PDB entry 3OJK | X-ray diffraction, 1.68 A resolution | chains B and D of the 4 polymer chains in the assembly

[Chain B (and D)]
Protein: Homoprotocatechuate 2,3-dioxygenase
Source organism: Brevibacterium fuscum
Notes: EC 1.13.11.15; chain D of this document is another copy of the same molecule, construct and numbering; everything in this record applies to it too
Reference sequence: Q45135 (Q45135_9MICO); residues 1-365 here = UniProt positions 1-365
Chain sequence (365 residues; row label = number of the first residue in the row):
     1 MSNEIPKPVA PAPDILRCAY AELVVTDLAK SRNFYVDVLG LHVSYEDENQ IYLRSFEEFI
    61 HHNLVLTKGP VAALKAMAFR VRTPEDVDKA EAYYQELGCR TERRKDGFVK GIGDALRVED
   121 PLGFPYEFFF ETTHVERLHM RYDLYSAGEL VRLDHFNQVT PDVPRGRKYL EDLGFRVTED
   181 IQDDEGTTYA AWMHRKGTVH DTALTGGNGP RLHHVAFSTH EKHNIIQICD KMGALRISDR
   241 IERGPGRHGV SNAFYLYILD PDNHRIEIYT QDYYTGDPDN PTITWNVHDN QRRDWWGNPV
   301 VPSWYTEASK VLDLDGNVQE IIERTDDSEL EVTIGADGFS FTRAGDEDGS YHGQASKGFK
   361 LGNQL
Unresolved in the structure: 1-3, 363-365
Ion coordination: Co2+: H155, H214, E267; Ca2+: D184, E185

[How chain B and chain D interact]
Contacting residue pairs - 78 pairs, chain B then chain D:
  K222(B) with I226(D)
  I226(B) with K222(D); I226(D), hydrophobic; F254(D), hydrophobic; W296(D), hydrophobic
  C229(B) with W296(D)
  D230(B) with R247(D), salt bridge; W295(D), hydrogen bond (backbone-side chain); W296(D), hydrogen bond
  G233(B) with Q291(D), hydrogen bond (backbone-side chain); W295(D)
  A234(B) with W295(D)
  R236(B) with W285(D); D289(D), salt bridge; Q291(D); T342(D), hydrogen bond (side chain-backbone); R343(D), hydrogen bond (backbone-side chain)
  I237(B) with R343(D)
  S238(B) with Q291(D), hydrogen bond; W295(D); W296(D); T342(D); K357(D), hydrogen bond (backbone-side chain)
  D239(B) with T342(D); R343(D), salt bridge; G349(D); Y351(D)
  I241(B) with W296(D); K357(D), hydrogen bond (backbone-side chain)
  G244(B) with N298(D), hydrogen bond (backbone-side chain)
  P245(B) with W296(D)
  R247(B) with D230(D), salt bridge
  F254(B) with I226(D), hydrophobic
  W285(B) with R236(D)
  D289(B) with R236(D), salt bridge
  Q291(B) with G233(D), hydrogen bond (side chain-backbone); R236(D); S238(D), hydrogen bond
  W295(B) with D230(D), hydrogen bond (side chain-backbone); G233(D); A234(D); S238(D)
  W296(B) with I226(D), hydrophobic; C229(D); D230(D), hydrogen bond; S238(D); I241(D), hydrophobic; P245(D)
  N298(B) with G244(D), hydrogen bond (side chain-backbone)
  P299(B) with F359(D), hydrophobic
  V300(B) with F359(D)
  V301(B) with K357(D); F359(D), hydrophobic
  T342(B) with R236(D), hydrogen bond (backbone-side chain); S238(D); D239(D)
  R343(B) with R236(D), hydrogen bond (side chain-backbone); D239(D), salt bridge
  G349(B) with D239(D)
  Q354(B) with G362(D)
  K357(B) with S238(D), hydrogen bond (side chain-backbone); I241(D), hydrogen bond (side chain-backbone); E242(D); V301(D)
  G358(B) with P302(D); G362(D), hydrogen bond (backbone-backbone)
  F359(B) with P299(D), hydrophobic; V301(D), hydrophobic; F359(D), hydrophobic; K360(D); G362(D)
  K360(B) with F359(D); K360(D), hydrogen bond (backbone-backbone); L361(D); G362(D)
  L361(B) with K360(D)
  G362(B) with G358(D), hydrogen bond (backbone-backbone); K360(D)
Other interface residues (no listed pair), chain B (41 interface residues in all): M232, E242, G297, P302, D348, Y351, A355
Other interface residues (no listed pair), chain D (40 interface residues in all): I237, G297, V300, D348, Q354, A355

[Summary]
41 residues of chain B and 40 residues of chain D are in contact; the contacts include 21 hydrogen bonds and 6
salt bridges. Polar contacts include D230(B)-R247(D), R236(B)-D289(D) and D239(B)-R343(D). H155(B), H214(B)
and E267(B) form the Co2+ site. D184(B) and E185(B) coordinate Ca2+.
Chain B and chain D are both Homoprotocatechuate 2,3-dioxygenase (Brevibacterium fuscum); the structure,
Structure of Co-substituted Homoprotocatechuate 2,3-Dioxygenase in complex with 4-nitrocatechol at 1.68 Ang
resolution, was determined by X-ray diffraction together with 3OJJ, 3OJN and 3OJT from the same study.
